PDB entry 5NB0 | X-ray diffraction, 2.70 A resolution | chains B and C of the 6 polymer chains in the assembly

# Chain B (and C)
Name: Collagen alpha-3(IV) chain
Source organism: Homo sapiens
Notes: chain C of this document is another copy of the same molecule, construct and numbering; everything in this record applies to it too
UniProtKB: Q01955 (CO4A3_HUMAN); residues 1-230 here correspond to UniProt positions 1441-1670 (UniProt number = residue number + 1440)
Chain sequence (230 residues; numbered 1 to 230; the number before each row is that of its first residue):
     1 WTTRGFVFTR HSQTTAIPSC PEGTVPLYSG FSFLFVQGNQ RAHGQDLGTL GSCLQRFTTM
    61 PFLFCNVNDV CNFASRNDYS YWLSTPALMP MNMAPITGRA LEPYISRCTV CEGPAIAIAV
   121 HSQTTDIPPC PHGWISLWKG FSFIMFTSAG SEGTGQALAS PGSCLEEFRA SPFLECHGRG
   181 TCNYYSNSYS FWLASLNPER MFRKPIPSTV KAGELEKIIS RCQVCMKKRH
Unresolved in the structure: 1-2, 229-230 (chain C: 1-3, 229-230)
Disulfides: Cys20-Cys111, Cys53-Cys108, Cys65-Cys71, Cys130-Cys225, Cys164-Cys222, Cys176-Cys182
Swiss-Prot annotation at these positions:
  - region: Ala170 to Ser188 (Required for the anti-tumor cell activity of tumstatin)
  - cross-link: Met93 (S-Lysyl-methionine sulfilimine (Met-Lys) (interchain with K-1651)), Lys211 (S-Lysyl-methionine sulfilimine (Lys-Met) (interchain with M-1533))

# Chain B / chain C interface
Pairs across the interface - 100 pairs, chain B then chain C:
  Thr3(B) - Lys227(C)  hydrogen bond
  Arg4(B) - Lys227(C)
  Gly5(B) - Ile116(C)
  Gly5(B) - Trp134(C)
  Gly5(B) - Lys227(C)
  Phe6(B) - Ile116(C)  hydrophobic
  Val7(B) - Trp134(C)  hydrophobic
  Leu27(B) - Pro131(C)  hydrophobic
  Phe31(B) - Met201(C)  hydrophobic
  Phe31(B) - Phe202(C)  hydrophobic
  Val36(B) - Met145(C)  hydrophobic
  Gly38(B) - Met145(C)
  Gly38(B) - Phe191(C)
  Asn39(B) - Thr147(C)  hydrogen bond
  Asn39(B) - Ser151(C)
  Asn39(B) - Tyr189(C)
  Asn39(B) - Phe191(C)
  Arg41(B) - Arg41(C)
  Arg41(B) - Met145(C)
  Arg41(B) - Thr147(C)
  Arg41(B) - Ser151(C)
  Arg41(B) - Gly153(C)
  His43(B) - Ile144(C)
  His43(B) - Met145(C)
  His43(B) - Gly155(C)
  His43(B) - Gln156(C)  hydrogen bond (side chain-backbone)
  Gln45(B) - Gln156(C)
  Gln45(B) - Ala157(C)
  Gln45(B) - Leu158(C)  hydrogen bond (side chain-backbone)
  Thr49(B) - Ala159(C)
  Leu50(B) - Ile118(C)  hydrophobic
  Leu50(B) - Ala119(C)
  Leu50(B) - Ala159(C)  hydrophobic
  Gly51(B) - Leu158(C)
  Gly51(B) - Ala159(C)
  Leu54(B) - Gln123(C)
  Gln55(B) - Gln123(C)  hydrogen bond (backbone-side chain)
  Gln55(B) - Met201(C)
  Arg56(B) - Gln123(C)  hydrogen bond (backbone-side chain)
  Arg56(B) - Leu196(C)
  Arg56(B) - Pro198(C)  hydrogen bond (side chain-backbone)
  Arg56(B) - Met201(C)
  Phe57(B) - Met201(C)  hydrogen bond (backbone-side chain)
  Phe57(B) - Phe202(C)  hydrophobic
  Thr58(B) - Leu196(C)
  Thr59(B) - Pro205(C)
  Pro61(B) - Leu193(C)
  Pro61(B) - Ala194(C)  hydrogen bond (backbone-backbone)
  Phe62(B) - Phe191(C)  hydrophobic
  Phe62(B) - Trp192(C)
  Phe62(B) - Ala194(C)
  Leu63(B) - Ser190(C)
  Leu63(B) - Phe191(C)
  Leu63(B) - Trp192(C)  hydrogen bond (backbone-backbone)
  Leu63(B) - Ala194(C)  hydrophobic
  Leu63(B) - Ile218(C)
  Leu63(B) - Ile219(C)  hydrophobic
  Phe64(B) - Tyr189(C)  hydrophobic
  Phe64(B) - Ser190(C)
  Phe64(B) - Phe191(C)  hydrophobic
  Cys65(B) - Ala170(C)
  Cys65(B) - Tyr189(C)
  Cys65(B) - Ser190(C)  hydrogen bond (backbone-backbone)
  Asn66(B) - Ala170(C)
  Asn66(B) - Ser171(C)
  Asn66(B) - Tyr189(C)
  Val67(B) - Ser171(C)
  Val67(B) - Tyr185(C)
  Val67(B) - Ser186(C)
  Asp69(B) - Ala170(C)
  Asp69(B) - Lys211(C)
  Asp69(B) - Ala212(C)  hydrogen bond (backbone-backbone)
  Asp69(B) - Leu215(C)
  Val70(B) - Thr209(C)
  Val70(B) - Val210(C)
  Cys71(B) - Ser208(C)
  Cys71(B) - Thr209(C)
  Cys71(B) - Val210(C)  hydrogen bond (backbone-backbone)
  Cys71(B) - Leu215(C)  hydrophobic
  Asn72(B) - Ser208(C)
  Asn72(B) - Thr209(C)  hydrogen bond
  Phe73(B) - Ala194(C)  hydrophobic
  Phe73(B) - Pro205(C)  hydrophobic
  Phe73(B) - Ile206(C)
  Phe73(B) - Pro207(C)
  Phe73(B) - Ser208(C)  hydrogen bond (backbone-backbone)
  Ala74(B) - Pro207(C)
  Ser75(B) - Ser208(C)  hydrogen bond (side chain-backbone)
  Ser75(B) - Thr209(C)
  Arg76(B) - Tyr189(C)  hydrogen bond
  Gly98(B) - Phe202(C)
  Arg99(B) - Met201(C)  hydrogen bond (side chain-backbone)
  Arg99(B) - Phe202(C)  hydrogen bond (backbone-backbone)
  Leu101(B) - Phe202(C)  hydrophobic
  Glu102(B) - Phe202(C)
  Ile105(B) - Phe202(C)  hydrophobic
  Glu112(B) - Trp134(C)  hydrogen bond
  Glu112(B) - Lys227(C)  salt bridge
  Gly178(B) - Pro205(C)
  Gly180(B) - Pro205(C)
Other interface residues (no listed pair), chain B (49 interface residues in all): Phe33, Met60, Asp78, Arg179
Other interface residues (no listed pair), chain C (54 interface residues in all): Phe6, Ala115, Glu152, Thr154, Phe168, Tyr184, Ser188, Glu199, Arg200, Arg203, Lys204

# In short
The interface between chain B and chain C involves 49 residues on one side and 54 on the other; the contacts
include 20 hydrogen bonds and 1 salt bridge. Polar pairs include Glu112(B)-Lys227(C), Thr3(B)-Lys227(C) and
Asn39(B)-Thr147(C).
Chain B and chain C are both Collagen alpha-3(IV) chain (Homo sapiens); the structure, Crystal structures of
homooligomers of collagen type IV. alpha3NC1, was determined by X-ray diffraction, deposited together with
5NAX, 5NAY, 5NAZ, 5NB1 and 5NB2.
